PDB entry 7WF7 | electron microscopy, 3.40 A resolution | chains A and B of the 5 polymer chains in the assembly

[Chain A]
Protein: Sphingosine 1-phosphate receptor 1
From: Homo sapiens
UniProt: P21453 (S1PR1_HUMAN); numbering as in UniProt (aligned over 1-382)
Chain sequence (382 residues; each row starts with the number of its first residue):
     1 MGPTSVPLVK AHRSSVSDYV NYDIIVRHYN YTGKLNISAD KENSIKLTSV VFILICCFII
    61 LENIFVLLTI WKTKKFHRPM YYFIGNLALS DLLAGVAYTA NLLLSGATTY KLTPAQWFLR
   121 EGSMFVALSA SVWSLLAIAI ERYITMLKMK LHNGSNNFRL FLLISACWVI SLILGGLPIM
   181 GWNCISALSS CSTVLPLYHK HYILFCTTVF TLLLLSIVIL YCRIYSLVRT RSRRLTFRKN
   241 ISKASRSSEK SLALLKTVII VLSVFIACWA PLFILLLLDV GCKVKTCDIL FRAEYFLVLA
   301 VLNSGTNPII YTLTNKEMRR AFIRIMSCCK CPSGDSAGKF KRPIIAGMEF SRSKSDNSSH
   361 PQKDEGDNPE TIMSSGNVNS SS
Disordered / not traced: 1-22, 37-45, 153-157, 185, 238-251, 281-282, 325-382
Disulfide bonds: C184-C191
Differences from the reference sequence: conflict W133 (Phe in P21453)
Ligand contacts: sphingosine 1-phosphate (S1P; (2S,3R,4E)-2-amino-3-hydroxyoctadec-4-en-1-yl dihydrogen phosphate): Y29, K34, N101, S105, T109, R120, E121, G122, M124, F125, L195, L272, L297

[Chain B]
Protein: Guanine nucleotide-binding protein G(i) subunit alpha-1
From: Homo sapiens
UniProt: P63096 (GNAI1_HUMAN); numbering as in UniProt (aligned over 1-354)
Chain sequence (354 residues; each row starts with the number of its first residue):
     1 MGCTLSAEDK AAVERSKMID RNLREDGEKA AREVKLLLLG AGESGKSTIV KQMKIIHEAG
    61 YSEEECKQYK AVVYSNTIQS IIAIIRAMGR LKIDFGDSAR ADDARQLFVL AGAAEEGFMT
   121 AELAGVIKRL WKDSGVQACF NRSREYQLND SAAYYLNDLD RIAQPNYIPT QQDVLRTRVK
   181 TTGIVETHFT FKDLHFKMFD VGAQRSERKK WIHCFEGVTA IIFCVALSDY DLVLAEDEEM
   241 NRMHESMKLF DSICNNKWFT DTSIILFLNK KDLFEEKIKK SPLTICYPEY AGSNTYEEAA
   301 AYIQCQFEDL NKRKDTKEIY THFTCSTDTK NVQFVFDAVT DVIIKNNLKD CGLF
Disordered / not traced: 1, 41-44, 54-181, 225-255, 270-315, 325-326
Differences from the reference sequence: conflict A203 (Gly in P63096), S326 (Ala in P63096)
Curated features (UniProtKB/Swiss-Prot):
  - region: K35 to T48 (G1 motif), D173 to T181 (G2 motif), F196 to G202, Q204, R205 (G3 motif), I265 to D272 (G4 motif), T324, C325, T327 to T329 (G5 motif)
  - binding site (GTP): E43 to T48, S151, L175 to T181, D200 to G202, Q204, N269 to D272
  - binding site (Mg(2+)): S47, T181
  - modified residue: R178 (ADP-ribosylarginine), Q204 (Deamidated glutamine), C351 (ADP-ribosylcysteine)
  - lipidation: G2 (N-myristoyl glycine), C3 (S-palmitoyl cysteine)
  - natural variant: G40 (G40C: In NEDHISB; G40R: In NEDHISB), G45 (G45D: In NEDHISB), T48 (T48I: In NEDHISB; T48K: In NEDHISB), Q52 (Q52P: In NEDHISB), S75 (deletion: In NEDHISB; uncertain significance), Q172 (deletion: In NEDHISB), D173 (D173V: In NEDHISB), E186 to F189 (deletion: In NEDHISB; uncertain significance), C224 (C224Y: In NEDHISB), K270 (K270N: In NEDHISB; K270R: In NEDHISB), D272 (D272G: In NEDHISB), V332 (V332E: In NEDHISB; uncertain significance)
  - mutagenesis: G42 (G42R: Abolishes switch to an activated conformation and dissociation from beta and gamma subunits upon GTP binding. Abolishes interaction with RGS family members), E116 (E116L: Enhances interaction (inactive GDP-bound) with RGS14), Q147 (Q147L: Enhances interaction (inactive GDP-bound) with RGS14), E245 (E245L: Enhances interaction (inactive GDP-bound) with RGS14)

[Chain A / chain B interface]
Contacting residue pairs (22; chain A residue first):
  R78(A) - D350(B)  salt bridge
  M80(A) - D350(B)
  M80(A) - C351(B)  hydrophobic
  R142(A) - C351(B)  hydrogen bond (side chain-backbone)
  R142(A) - L353(B)
  M149(A) - R32(B)  hydrogen bond (backbone-side chain)
  K150(A) - R32(B)
  L151(A) - I343(B)
  L151(A) - I344(B)  hydrophobic
  L151(A) - N347(B)
  H152(A) - R32(B)  hydrogen bond (backbone-side chain)
  H152(A) - N347(B)
  R231(A) - T340(B)  hydrogen bond
  S232(A) - I344(B)
  L235(A) - D337(B)
  L235(A) - T340(B)
  F237(A) - Y320(B)
  F237(A) - H322(B)
  F237(A) - A338(B)  hydrophobic
  F237(A) - D341(B)
  L254(A) - L353(B)
  T314(A) - G352(B)
Other interface residues (no listed pair), chain A (20 interface residues in all): M146, Y221, I224, V228, R234, L252, N315
Other interface residues (no listed pair), chain B (17 interface residues in all): E318, L348, F354

[Overview]
20 residues of chain A and 17 residues of chain B are in contact, with 4 hydrogen bonds and 1 salt bridge.
Among the polar pairs are R78(A)-D350(B), R142(A)-C351(B) and M149(A)-R32(B). Chain A binds sphingosine
1-phosphate.
Here chain A is Sphingosine 1-phosphate receptor 1 and chain B is Guanine nucleotide-binding protein G(i)
subunit alpha-1, both from Homo sapiens. Entry 7WF7 (Cryo-EM of Sphingosine 1-phosphate receptor 1 / Gi
complex bound to S1P) was determined by electron microscopy, deposited together with 7EO2 and 7EO4.
